Entry 4P1W (X-ray diffraction, 3.20 A resolution); this record covers chains E and F of the 7 polymer chains in the assembly.

Chain E:
Protein: Atg31
From: Lachancea thermotolerans
UniProt: C5DEB9 (C5DEB9_LACTC); numbering as in UniProt (aligned over 1-145)
Sequence (151 residues; each row starts with the number of its first residue):
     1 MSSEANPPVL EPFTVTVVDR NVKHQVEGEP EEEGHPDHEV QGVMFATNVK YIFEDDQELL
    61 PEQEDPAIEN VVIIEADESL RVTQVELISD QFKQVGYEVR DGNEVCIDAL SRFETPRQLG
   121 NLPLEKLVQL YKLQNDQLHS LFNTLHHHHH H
Not modelled in the structure: 1-8, 27-35, 56-58, 147-151
Differences from the reference sequence: expression tag (146-151)

Chain F:
Protein: Atg17
From: Lachancea thermotolerans
UniProt: C5DFJ6 (C5DFJ6_LACTC); numbering as in UniProt (aligned over 1-413)
Sequence (413 residues; row label = number of the first residue in the row):
     1 MNEAVIEKLL ENSRKFLTGA KLICQESNDH LTTTKLRIRE WQKFQSKLHF VLDCIQQQTK
    61 FLSEILLREG IGRNLIEEEW SQTVLVRLVN DMKFWQNEIT KMMNKLDNIT NEIDQQHNSK
   121 LGDFISRDSS HILDSKLNEI PTIRKQVENI TRQYQTMLAK VQSQLVESRM KGLRDEFSSK
   181 FGDQCRENLK LNEEFTNEAD QLEQELADFL KSFTDHFDKC SALSSRSVSP EDAQNLFEIV
   241 ERDDKDLAAI NSLLQDAAID VASFVRKVNM LLDERDADKA KMQATLSKLL TELRKHEEYI
   301 SVFEGISALI QKFKASCLED IRQTRNLLDF YANFERSYHN LLKEVKRRKE TAAKLSQILK
   361 SCETQLEQIN TADLRERQMF LLENGNYLPE TIWPDEIGSL SPLYTLNYEV RKV
Not modelled in the structure: 1, 178-189, 226-236

How chain E and chain F interact:
Pairs across the interface (56):
  E86(E) - R39(F)  salt bridge
  E86(E) - K43(F)  salt bridge
  D90(E) - F50(F)
  Q91(E) - F50(F)
  K93(E) - S46(F)  hydrogen bond
  K93(E) - F50(F)
  L110(E) - F50(F)
  S111(E) - F50(F)
  R112(E) - H49(F)
  R112(E) - F50(F)
  R112(E) - D53(F)  salt bridge
  F113(E) - C54(F)
  F113(E) - Q57(F)
  E114(E) - Q57(F)
  T115(E) - Q57(F)
  T115(E) - K60(F)
  T115(E) - F61(F)
  L119(E) - I65(F)  hydrophobic
  G120(E) - E69(F)
  G120(E) - N74(F)
  L124(E) - I71(F)  hydrophobic
  L124(E) - L75(F)  hydrophobic
  L124(E) - E304(F)
  E125(E) - E304(F)
  L127(E) - F61(F)
  L127(E) - I65(F)  hydrophobic
  L127(E) - L66(F)
  V128(E) - L66(F)
  V128(E) - I300(F)  hydrophobic
  L130(E) - F61(F)  hydrophobic
  Y131(E) - Q58(F)  hydrogen bond (backbone-side chain)
  Y131(E) - F61(F)  hydrophobic
  Y131(E) - L62(F)
  Y131(E) - L66(F)  hydrophobic
  Y131(E) - L293(F)  hydrogen bond (side chain-backbone)
  K132(E) - R294(F)
  K132(E) - E297(F)
  Q134(E) - Q58(F)  hydrogen bond
  N135(E) - Q58(F)  hydrogen bond
  N135(E) - L293(F)
  N135(E) - R294(F)
  N135(E) - E297(F)  hydrogen bond
  D136(E) - R294(F)  salt bridge
  L138(E) - C54(F)  hydrophobic
  L138(E) - I55(F)
  L138(E) - L290(F)  hydrophobic
  H139(E) - L290(F)
  L141(E) - F50(F)  hydrophobic
  L141(E) - V51(F)  hydrophobic
  F142(E) - Q283(F)
  F142(E) - L286(F)  hydrophobic
  L145(E) - F44(F)
  L145(E) - K47(F)
  L145(E) - L48(F)
  L145(E) - Q283(F)
  H146(E) - Q283(F)
Interface residues without a listed pair, chain E (31 interface residues in all): I73, I88, P116
Interface residues without a listed pair, chain F (34 interface residues in all): G70, S287, H296

In short:
31 residues of chain E and 34 residues of chain F are in contact; the contacts include 6 hydrogen bonds and 4
salt bridges. Polar contacts include E86(E)-R39(F), E86(E)-K43(F) and R112(E)-D53(F).
Here chain E is Atg31 and chain F is Atg17, both from Lachancea thermotolerans. Entry 4P1W (Crystal structure
of Atg13(17BR)-Atg17-Atg29-Atg31 complex) was determined by X-ray diffraction, deposited together with 4P1N.
